Entry 5VVJ (X-ray diffraction, 3.89 A resolution); this record covers chains C and G of the 8 polymer chains in the assembly.

[Chain C]
Molecule: CRISPR-associated endonuclease Cas1
Source organism: Escherichia coli (strain K12)
Notes: EC 3.1.-.-
Reference sequence: Q46896 (CAS1_ECOLI); residue numbers follow UniProt; this construct covers 1-305
Sequence (305 residues; row label = number of the first residue in the row):
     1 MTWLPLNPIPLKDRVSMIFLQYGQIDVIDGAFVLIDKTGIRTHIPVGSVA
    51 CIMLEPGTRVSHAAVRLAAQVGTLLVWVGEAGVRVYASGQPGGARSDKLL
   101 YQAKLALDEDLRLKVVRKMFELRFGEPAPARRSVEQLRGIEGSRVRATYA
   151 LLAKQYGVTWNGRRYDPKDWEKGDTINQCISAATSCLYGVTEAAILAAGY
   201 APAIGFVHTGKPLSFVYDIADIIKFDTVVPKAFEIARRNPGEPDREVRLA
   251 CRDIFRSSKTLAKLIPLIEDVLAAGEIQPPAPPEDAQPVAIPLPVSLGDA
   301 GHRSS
Not modelled in the structure: 1-15, 163-164, 168-174, 278-305
UniProt features mapped onto this chain:
  - binding site (Mg(2+)): Glu141, His208, Asp221
From the paper describing this entry:
  - binding site for the 112-nt DNA strand: Lys12, Lys259
  - catalytic residues: Glu141 (proposed by the authors, not directly observed)
  - mutagenesis - R112E, R132A, R163A: abolished catalytic activity
  - mutagenesis - R112A, R131A, Q136A: decreased catalytic activity
  - mutagenesis - R138A: decreased catalytic activity on second-site integration
  - mutagenesis - R138A: increased catalytic activity on disintegration

[Chain G]
Molecule: 28-nt DNA strand
Sequence (28 nucleotides; each row starts with the number of its first residue):
     1 AAACACCAGAACGAGTAGTAAATTGGGC

[How chain C and chain G interact]
Pairs across the interface - 30 pairs, chain C then chain G:
  Tyr22(C) with DT23(G), hydrogen bond to the base
  Pro56(C) with DT23(G), phosphate contact; DT24(G), phosphate contact
  Gly79(C) with DT24(G), phosphate contact
  Glu80(C) with DT23(G), sugar contact; DT24(G), hydrogen bond to the phosphate
  Val83(C) with DT24(G), phosphate contact
  Arg84(C) with DG25(G), salt bridge to the phosphate; DG26(G), sugar contact
  Tyr86(C) with DT24(G), hydrogen bond to the phosphate
  Tyr165(C) with DG27(G), base contact
  Asp166(C) with DG27(G), base contact
  Pro167(C) with DG27(G), base contact
  Gln178(C) with DG26(G), base contact
  Ser181(C) with DG26(G), base contact; DG27(G), hydrogen bond to the base
  Thr184(C) with DG27(G), hydrogen bond to the phosphate; DC28(G), hydrogen bond to the phosphate
  Ser185(C) with DG26(G), hydrogen bond to the phosphate; DG27(G), hydrogen bond to the phosphate
  Tyr188(C) with DG27(G), phosphate contact; DC28(G), phosphate contact
  Lys211(C) with DC28(G), base contact
  Tyr217(C) with DC28(G), hydrogen bond to the base
  Lys224(C) with DC28(G), salt bridge to the phosphate
  Asp244(C) with DG26(G), hydrogen bond to the base
  Arg245(C) with DA22(G), salt bridge to the phosphate; DT23(G), salt bridge to the phosphate
  Arg248(C) with DT23(G), salt bridge to the phosphate; DT24(G), hydrogen bond to the base
Interface residues without a listed pair, chain C (24 interface residues in all): Asn177, His208, Leu249

[In short]
24 residues of chain C and 7 residues of chain G are in contact, with 11 hydrogen bonds and 5 salt bridges.
Polar contacts include Tyr22(C)-DT23(G), Ser181(C)-DG27(G) and Tyr217(C)-DC28(G). From the paper: the
catalytic residue Glu141(C); R112E, R132A and R163A of chain C abolish catalytic activity; 7 substitutions
were tested in all.
Chain C is CRISPR-associated endonuclease Cas1 (Escherichia coli (strain K12)) and chain G is a 28-nt DNA
strand; the structure, Cas1-Cas2 bound to half-site intermediate, was determined by X-ray diffraction together
with 5VVK, 5VVL and 5WFE from the same study.
